PDB entry 4C8Q | X-ray diffraction, 3.70 A resolution | chains C and F of the 8 polymer chains in the assembly

Chain C:
Protein: U6 snrna-associated sm-like protein LSM3
From: Saccharomyces cerevisiae
Reference sequence: P57743 (LSM3_YEAST); numbering as in UniProt (aligned over 1-89)
Amino-acid sequence (89 residues; row label = number of the first residue in the row):
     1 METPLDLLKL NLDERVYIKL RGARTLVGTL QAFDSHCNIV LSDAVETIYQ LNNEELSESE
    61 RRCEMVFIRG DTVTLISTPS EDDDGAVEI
Disordered / not traced: 80-89
Metal / ion sites: Co2+: Arg24, Arg61 (shared with 1 residue of chain B)

Chain F:
Protein: U6 snrna-associated sm-like protein LSM6
From: Saccharomyces cerevisiae
Reference sequence: Q06406 (LSM6_YEAST); numbering as in UniProt (aligned over 1-86)
Amino-acid sequence (86 residues; numbered 1 to 86; the number before each row is that of its first residue):
     1 MSGKASTEGS VTTEFLSDII GKTVNVKLAS GLLYSGRLES IDGFMNVALS SATEHYESNN
    61 NKLLNKFNSD VFLRGTQVMY ISEQKI
Disordered / not traced: 1-9

Interface between chain C and chain F:
Pairs across the interface (27; chain C residue first):
  Pro4(C) - Ser40(F)
  Pro4(C) - Asp42(F)
  Pro4(C) - Asn46(F)
  Pro4(C) - Phe72(F)  hydrophobic
  Leu7(C) - Ala48(F)  hydrophobic
  Leu7(C) - Asp70(F)
  Lys19(C) - Leu32(F)
  Lys19(C) - Tyr34(F)  hydrogen bond
  Lys19(C) - Glu54(F)  salt bridge
  Arg21(C) - Gln77(F)
  His36(C) - Arg74(F)  hydrogen bond (backbone-side chain)
  Cys37(C) - Arg74(F)
  Gly70(C) - Arg74(F)  hydrogen bond (backbone-side chain)
  Asp71(C) - Arg74(F)
  Val73(C) - Arg74(F)  hydrogen bond (backbone-side chain)
  Thr74(C) - Leu28(F)
  Thr74(C) - Leu73(F)
  Thr74(C) - Arg74(F)  hydrogen bond (backbone-backbone)
  Leu75(C) - Tyr34(F)  hydrophobic
  Leu75(C) - Phe67(F)  hydrophobic
  Leu75(C) - Val71(F)  hydrophobic
  Leu75(C) - Phe72(F)
  Leu75(C) - Leu73(F)  hydrophobic
  Ile76(C) - Val71(F)
  Ile76(C) - Phe72(F)  hydrogen bond (backbone-backbone)
  Ser77(C) - Asp70(F)
  Thr78(C) - Ser69(F)
Interface residues without a listed pair, chain C (15 interface residues in all): Ser35
Interface residues without a listed pair, chain F (19 interface residues in all): Ser30, Phe44, Val47

In short:
Chain C and chain F form an interface of 15 and 19 residues respectively; the contacts include 6 hydrogen
bonds and 1 salt bridge. Among the polar pairs are Lys19(C)-Glu54(F), Lys19(C)-Tyr34(F) and His36(C)-Arg74(F).
Arg24(C) and Arg61(C) form the Co2+ site.
Chain C is U6 snrna-associated sm-like protein LSM3 and chain F is U6 snrna-associated sm-like protein LSM6,
both from Saccharomyces cerevisiae; the structure, Crystal structure of the yeast Lsm1-7-Pat1 complex, was
determined by X-ray diffraction (same publication as 4C92).
